4QV4 - chains M and b of the 28 polymer chains in the assembly; structure by X-ray diffraction, 2.70 A resolution.

[Chain M]
Molecule: Proteasome subunit beta type-7
From: Saccharomyces cerevisiae
Notes: EC 3.4.25.1
Reference sequence: P30657 (PSB7_YEAST); residues -12 to 233 here correspond to UniProt positions 21-266 (UniProt number = residue number + 33)
Chain sequence (246 residues; row label = number of the first residue in the row; numbers below 1 keep their minus sign (Thr-12 is residue -12)):
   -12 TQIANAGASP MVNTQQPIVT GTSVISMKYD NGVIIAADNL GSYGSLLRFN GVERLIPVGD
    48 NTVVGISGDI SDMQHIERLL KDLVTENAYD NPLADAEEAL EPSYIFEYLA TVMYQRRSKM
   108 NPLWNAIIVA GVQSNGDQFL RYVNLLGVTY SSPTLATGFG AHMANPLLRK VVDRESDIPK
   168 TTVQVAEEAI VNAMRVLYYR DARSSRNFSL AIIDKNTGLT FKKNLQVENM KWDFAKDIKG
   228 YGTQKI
Not modelled in the structure: -12 to 0

[Chain b]
Molecule: Proteasome subunit beta type-1
From: Saccharomyces cerevisiae
Notes: EC 3.4.25.1
Reference sequence: P38624 (PSB1_YEAST); residues 1-196 here correspond to UniProt positions 20-215 (UniProt number = residue number + 19)
Chain sequence (196 residues; numbered 1 to 196; the number before each row is that of its first residue):
     1 TSIMAVTFKD GVILGADSRT TTGAYIANRV TDKLTRVHDK IWCCRSGSAA DTQAIADIVQ
    61 YHLELYTSQY GTPSTETAAS VFKELCYENK DNLTAGIIVA GYDDKNKGEV YTIPLGGSVH
   121 KLPYAIAGSG STFIYGYCDK NFRENMSKEE TVDFIKHSLS QAIKWDGSSG GVIRMVVLTA
   181 AGVERLIFYP DEYEQL
Swiss-Prot annotation at these positions:
  - active site: Thr1 (Nucleophile)

[Chain M / chain b interface]
Residue-residue contacts (61):
  Ser32(M) - Trp165(b)
  Ser32(M) - Asp166(b)
  Ser32(M) - Gly167(b)  hydrogen bond (backbone-backbone)
  Leu33(M) - Phe133(b)  hydrophobic
  Leu33(M) - Trp165(b)
  Leu34(M) - Lys164(b)
  Leu34(M) - Trp165(b)  hydrogen bond (backbone-backbone)
  Leu34(M) - Gly167(b)
  Arg35(M) - Trp165(b)
  Phe146(M) - Ala24(b)  hydrophobic
  Phe146(M) - Tyr25(b)
  Tyr185(M) - Glu194(b)  hydrogen bond
  Tyr186(M) - Ile26(b)
  Tyr186(M) - Arg29(b)
  Arg187(M) - Ala24(b)
  Arg187(M) - Tyr25(b)
  Arg187(M) - Ile26(b)  hydrogen bond (backbone-backbone)
  Arg187(M) - Ala27(b)  hydrogen bond (side chain-backbone)
  Arg187(M) - Arg29(b)
  Asp188(M) - Ala24(b)
  Asp188(M) - Ile26(b)
  Ala189(M) - Arg19(b)
  Ala189(M) - Thr21(b)
  Ala189(M) - Ala24(b)  hydrogen bond (backbone-backbone)
  Ala189(M) - Ile26(b)
  Ala189(M) - Gly167(b)
  Arg190(M) - Ala24(b)
  Arg193(M) - Asp191(b)  salt bridge
  Arg193(M) - Glu194(b)  salt bridge
  Lys218(M) - Arg29(b)  hydrogen bond (backbone-side chain)
  Trp219(M) - Arg29(b)
  Trp219(M) - Gly171(b)
  Trp219(M) - Val172(b)  hydrophobic
  Trp219(M) - Tyr189(b)
  Trp219(M) - Pro190(b)
  Asp220(M) - Tyr189(b)
  Phe221(M) - Arg29(b)
  Phe221(M) - Val30(b)  hydrophobic
  Ala222(M) - Val30(b)  hydrophobic
  Ala222(M) - Arg174(b)  hydrogen bond (backbone-side chain)
  Ala222(M) - Ile187(b)  hydrophobic
  Lys223(M) - Ile187(b)
  Lys223(M) - Tyr189(b)
  Ile225(M) - Val30(b)  hydrophobic
  Ile225(M) - Arg174(b)
  Lys226(M) - Asp32(b)
  Lys226(M) - Arg185(b)
  Gly227(M) - Asp32(b)  hydrogen bond (backbone-side chain)
  Tyr228(M) - Thr35(b)
  Tyr228(M) - Arg45(b)
  Tyr228(M) - Gln53(b)  hydrogen bond (side chain-backbone)
  Tyr228(M) - Ala56(b)
  Tyr228(M) - Asp57(b)  hydrogen bond
  Gln231(M) - Leu34(b)
  Gln231(M) - Thr35(b)
  Gln231(M) - Arg36(b)  hydrogen bond (side chain-backbone)
  Gln231(M) - Trp42(b)
  Gln231(M) - Arg185(b)
  Ile233(M) - Arg36(b)
  Ile233(M) - Trp42(b)
  Ile233(M) - Arg185(b)  hydrogen bond (backbone-side chain)
Other interface residues (no listed pair), chain M (27 interface residues in all): Asn37, Met150, Met217
Other interface residues (no listed pair), chain b (35 interface residues in all): Asn28, Ile163, Ser168, Val183

[Overview]
Chain M and chain b form an interface of 27 and 35 residues respectively; the contacts include 13 hydrogen
bonds and 2 salt bridges. Among the polar pairs are Arg193(M)-Asp191(b), Arg193(M)-Glu194(b) and
Tyr185(M)-Glu194(b). UniProt lists active-site residue Thr1(b) on chain b.
Here chain M is Proteasome subunit beta type-7 and chain b is Proteasome subunit beta type-1, both from
Saccharomyces cerevisiae. Entry 4QV4 (yCP beta5-M45T mutant) was determined by X-ray diffraction together with
4QUX, 4QUY, 4QV0, 4QV1, 4QV3, 4QV5 and 42 further entries from the same study.
